3J9F - chains 1 and 4 of the 7 polymer chains in the assembly; structure by electron microscopy, 9.00 A resolution (very low resolution: no residue pairs are listed; an interface is given only as per-side residue counts).

== Chain 1 ==
Protein: Protein VP1
Source organism: Human poliovirus 1 Mahoney
Reference sequence: P03300 (POLG_POL1M); residues 1-302 here correspond to UniProt positions 580-881 (UniProt number = residue number + 579)
Amino-acid sequence (302 residues; numbered 1 to 302; the number before each row is that of its first residue):
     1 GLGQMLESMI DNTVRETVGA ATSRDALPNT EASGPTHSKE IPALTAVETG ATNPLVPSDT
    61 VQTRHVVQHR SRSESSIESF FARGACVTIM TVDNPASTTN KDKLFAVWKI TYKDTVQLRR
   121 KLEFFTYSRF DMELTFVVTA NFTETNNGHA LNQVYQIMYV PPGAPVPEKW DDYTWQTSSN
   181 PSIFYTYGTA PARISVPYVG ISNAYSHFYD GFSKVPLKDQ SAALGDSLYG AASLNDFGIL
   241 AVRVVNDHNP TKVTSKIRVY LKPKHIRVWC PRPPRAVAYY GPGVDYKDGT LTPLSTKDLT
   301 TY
Unresolved in the structure: 1-19
Curated features (UniProtKB/Swiss-Prot):
  - region: G1 to A21 (Amphipathic alpha-helix)
  - site: Y302 (Cleavage)

== Chain 4 ==
Protein: Protein VP4
Source organism: Human poliovirus 1 Mahoney
Reference sequence: P03300 (POLG_POL1M); residues 2-69 here = UniProt positions 2-69
Amino-acid sequence (69 residues; each row starts with the number of its first residue):
     1 XGAQVSSQKV GAHENSNRAY GGSTINYTTI NYYRDSASNA ASKQDFSQDP SKFTEPIKDV
    61 LIKTAPMLN
Sequence notes: modified residue (1)
Modified positions: MYR (myristic acid) at position 1
Curated features (UniProtKB/Swiss-Prot):
  - site: N69 (Cleavage)
  - lipidation: G2 (N-myristoyl glycine)
  - mutagenesis: G2 (G2A: 100% loss of myristoylation. Impaired viral assembly), A3 (A3D: 50% loss of myristoylation. Severe reduction in specific infectivity; A3G/L/V: No effect on myristoylation and virus growth; A3H: No effect on myristoylation ...)

== How chain 1 and chain 4 interact ==
At this resolution (9 A) residue pairs are not listed: 32 residues of chain 1 and 24 of chain 4 lie at the interface.

== Summary ==
32 residues of chain 1 and 24 residues of chain 4 are in contact. From UniProt: 2 mutagenesis sites on chain
4.
Here chain 1 is Protein VP1 and chain 4 is Protein VP4, both from Human poliovirus 1 Mahoney. Entry 3J9F
(Poliovirus complexed with soluble, deglycosylated poliovirus receptor (Pvr) at 4 degrees C) was determined by
electron microscopy together with 3J8F from the same study.
